6B48 - chains F and G of the 11 polymer chains in the assembly; structure by electron microscopy, 3.60 A resolution.

Chain F (and G):
Molecule: CRISPR-associated protein Csy3
Organism: Pseudomonas aeruginosa (strain UCBPP-PA14)
Notes: chain G of this document is another copy of the same molecule, construct and numbering; everything in this record applies to it too
UniProtKB: Q02MM1 (CSY3_PSEAB); numbering as in UniProt (aligned over 1-342)
Amino-acid sequence (344 residues; numbered -1 to 342; the number before each row is that of its first residue; numbers below 1 keep their minus sign (Met-1 is residue -1)):
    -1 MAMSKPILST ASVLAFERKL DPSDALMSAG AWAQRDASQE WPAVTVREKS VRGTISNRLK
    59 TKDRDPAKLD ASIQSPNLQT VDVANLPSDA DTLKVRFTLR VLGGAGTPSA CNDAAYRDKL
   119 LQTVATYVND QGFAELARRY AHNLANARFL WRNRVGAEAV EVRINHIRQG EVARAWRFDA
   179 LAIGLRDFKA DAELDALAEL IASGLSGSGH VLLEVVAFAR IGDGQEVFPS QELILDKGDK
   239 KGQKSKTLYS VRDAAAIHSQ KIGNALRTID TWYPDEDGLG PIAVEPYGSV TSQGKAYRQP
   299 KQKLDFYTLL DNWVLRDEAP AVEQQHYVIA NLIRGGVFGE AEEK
Unresolved in the structure: -1 to 4, 340-342 (chain G: -1 to 5, 339-342)
Differences from the reference sequence: initiating methionine (-1); expression tag (0)

Chain F / chain G interface:
Pairs across the interface (74):
  Glu15(F) - Arg150(G)
  Arg16(F) - Arg150(G)
  Arg16(F) - Glu224(G)  salt bridge
  Asp19(F) - Gln223(G)
  Pro20(F) - Gln223(G)
  Ser21(F) - Gly222(G)
  Ser21(F) - Gln223(G)
  Asp22(F) - Arg45(G)  salt bridge
  Asp22(F) - Asn83(G)  hydrogen bond
  Leu24(F) - Ser86(G)
  Arg94(F) - Asp221(G)  salt bridge
  Thr96(F) - Asp221(G)
  Thr96(F) - Gln223(G)
  Arg98(F) - Val153(G)
  Arg98(F) - Gly154(G)  hydrogen bond (side chain-backbone)
  Arg98(F) - Ile219(G)
  Arg98(F) - Gln223(G)
  Arg98(F) - Glu224(G)
  Leu100(F) - Gly154(G)
  Ser107(F) - Ser290(G)
  Ala108(F) - Ser290(G)
  Cys109(F) - Gln291(G)
  Cys109(F) - Gly292(G)  hydrogen bond (backbone-backbone)
  Arg115(F) - Gln291(G)
  Ile165(F) - Asp221(G)
  Arg166(F) - Glu156(G)
  Gln167(F) - Arg218(G)
  Gly168(F) - Arg218(G)
  His208(F) - Gly154(G)
  His208(F) - Glu156(G)  salt bridge
  Leu210(F) - Ile219(G)
  Leu210(F) - Gly220(G)
  Leu210(F) - Gln223(G)
  Gln229(F) - Ser48(G)
  Glu230(F) - Ser48(G)
  Leu231(F) - Ser48(G)  hydrogen bond (backbone-side chain)
  Leu231(F) - Leu76(G)  hydrophobic
  Leu231(F) - Thr78(G)
  Leu231(F) - Lys239(G)
  Leu233(F) - Thr78(G)
  Leu233(F) - Lys239(G)
  Tyr247(F) - Arg45(G)  hydrogen bond
  Tyr247(F) - Glu46(G)
  Tyr247(F) - Lys47(G)
  Val249(F) - Arg45(G)
  Arg250(F) - Thr43(G)  hydrogen bond
  Arg250(F) - Pro85(G)
  His256(F) - Ser48(G)
  Ser257(F) - Lys47(G)  hydrogen bond
  Gln258(F) - Lys47(G)  hydrogen bond
  Gln258(F) - Val49(G)
  Glu283(F) - Thr52(G)
  Pro284(F) - Ile53(G)
  Tyr285(F) - Asn55(G)
  Tyr285(F) - Leu57(G)  hydrogen bond (side chain-backbone)
  Ser287(F) - Ile71(G)
  Thr289(F) - Arg50(G)
  Gly292(F) - Asp68(G)
  Gly292(F) - Ile71(G)
  Lys293(F) - Ile71(G)
  Ala294(F) - Ile71(G)
  Gln297(F) - Pro64(G)
  Gln297(F) - Leu67(G)
  Pro298(F) - Leu67(G)
  Lys299(F) - Arg62(G)
  Lys299(F) - Pro64(G)
  Tyr305(F) - Ser54(G)  hydrogen bond (side chain-backbone)
  Tyr305(F) - Asn55(G)
  Tyr305(F) - Arg56(G)
  Asp309(F) - Arg56(G)  salt bridge
  Val335(F) - Ser54(G)
  Gly337(F) - Arg56(G)
  Glu338(F) - Arg56(G)
  Glu338(F) - Lys58(G)  salt bridge
Interface residues without a listed pair, chain F (51 interface residues in all): Leu97, Asn110, Val288, Phe336
Interface residues without a listed pair, chain G (45 interface residues in all): Ala41, Asp63, Gln77, Ala155, Phe226, Gln241

In short:
Chain F and chain G form an interface of 51 and 45 residues respectively; the contacts include 10 hydrogen
bonds and 6 salt bridges. Polar contacts include Arg16(F)-Glu224(G), Asp22(F)-Arg45(G) and Arg94(F)-Asp221(G).
Chain F and chain G are both CRISPR-associated protein Csy3 (Pseudomonas aeruginosa (strain UCBPP-PA14)); the
structure, Cryo-EM structure of Type I-F CRISPR crRNA-guided Csy surveillance complex with bound anti-CRISPR
protein AcrF10, was determined by electron microscopy together with 6B44, 6B45, 6B46 and 6B47 from the same
study.
